PDB entry 9M84 | electron microscopy, 3.61 A resolution | chains F and H of the 7 polymer chains in the assembly

== Chain F ==
Protein: ECF sigma factor
From: Streptomyces coelicolor A3(2)
UniProtKB: Q9L0I8 (Q9L0I8_STRCO); numbering as in UniProt (aligned over 1-195)
Sequence (195 residues; row label = number of the first residue in the row):
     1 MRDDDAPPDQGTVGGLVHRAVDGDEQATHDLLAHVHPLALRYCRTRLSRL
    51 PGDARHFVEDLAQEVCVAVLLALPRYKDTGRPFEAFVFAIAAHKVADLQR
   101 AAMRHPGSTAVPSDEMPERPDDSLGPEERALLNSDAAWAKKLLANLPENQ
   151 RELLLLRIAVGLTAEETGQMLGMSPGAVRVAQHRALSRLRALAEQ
Unresolved in the structure: 1-11, 125-195

== Chain H ==
Molecule: 31-nt DNA strand
From: Streptomyces coelicolor A3(2)
Sequence (31 nucleotides; row label = number of the first residue in the row):
    18 ATGACGCATCCTTGAGGTGTGGAGTTCCTCG

== Chain F / chain H interface ==
Residue-residue contacts (36):
  Arg41(F) with DT30(H), salt bridge to the phosphate
  Tyr42(F) with DT30(H), phosphate contact
  Arg44(F) with DG31(H), base contact
  Thr45(F) with DT30(H), hydrogen bond to the phosphate; DG31(H), hydrogen bond to the phosphate
  Ser48(F) with DG31(H), hydrogen bond to the base
  Arg49(F) with DG31(H), sugar contact; DA32(H), salt bridge to the phosphate
  Arg55(F) with DG31(H), base contact; DA32(H), hydrogen bond to the base
  Ala68(F) with DA25(H), base contact
  Arg75(F) with DC24(H), salt bridge to the phosphate
  Gly80(F) with DC27(H), hydrogen bond to the base
  Arg81(F) with DT26(H), salt bridge to the phosphate; DC27(H), salt bridge to the phosphate
  Pro82(F) with DC27(H), base contact; DC28(H), base contact
  Glu84(F) with DT29(H), hydrogen bond to the base
  Ala85(F) with DC27(H), phosphate contact; DC28(H), base contact
  Phe86(F) with DA25(H), sugar contact; DT26(H), phosphate contact
  Phe88(F) with DT29(H), base contact; DT30(H), phosphate contact
  Ala89(F) with DT26(H), phosphate contact
  Ile90(F) with DA25(H), base contact
  His93(F) with DA25(H), hydrogen bond to the base; DT26(H), hydrogen bond to the base
  Lys94(F) with DA25(H), hydrogen bond to the base
  Asp97(F) with DC24(H), base contact
  Arg100(F) with DG20(H), base contact; DA21(H), base contact; DC22(H), base contact; DG23(H), base contact
  Arg104(F) with DT19(H), salt bridge to the phosphate; DG20(H), salt bridge to the phosphate
Interface residues without a listed pair, chain F (25 interface residues in all): His56, His105

== Overview ==
The interface between chain F and chain H involves 25 residues on one side and 14 on the other; the contacts
include 9 hydrogen bonds and 7 salt bridges. Among the polar pairs are Ser48(F)-DG31(H), Arg55(F)-DA32(H) and
Gly80(F)-DC27(H).
Here chain F is ECF sigma factor and chain H is a 31-nt DNA strand, both from Streptomyces coelicolor A3(2).
Entry 9M84 (Cryo-EM structure of Streptomyces coelicolor sigma factor shbA transcription initiation complex
with shbA promoter) was determined by electron microscopy (same publication as 9ISN).
